PDB entry 5EPT | X-ray diffraction, 5.00 A resolution (low resolution: residue-level contacts below are approximate; hydrogen-bond / salt-bridge calls are withheld) | chains A and J of the 10 polymer chains in the assembly

[Chain A (and J)]
Protein: Peroxiredoxin TSA2
Source organism: Saccharomyces cerevisiae
Notes: EC 1.11.1.15; chain J of this document is another copy of the same molecule, construct and numbering; everything in this record applies to it too
UniProtKB: Q04120 (TSA2_YEAST); numbering as in UniProt (aligned over 1-196)
Sequence (217 residues; numbered -20 to 196; the number before each row is that of its first residue; numbers below 1 keep their minus sign (Met-20 is residue -20)):
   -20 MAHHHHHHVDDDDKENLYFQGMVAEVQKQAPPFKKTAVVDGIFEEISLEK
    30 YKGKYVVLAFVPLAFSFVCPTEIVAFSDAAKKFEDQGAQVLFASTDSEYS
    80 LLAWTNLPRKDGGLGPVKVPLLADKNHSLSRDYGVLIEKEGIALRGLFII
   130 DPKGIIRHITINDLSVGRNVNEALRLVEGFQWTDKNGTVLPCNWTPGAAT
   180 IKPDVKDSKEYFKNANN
Unresolved in the structure: -20 to -4, 172-196
Differences from the reference sequence: initiating methionine (-20); expression tag (-19 to 0)
UniProt features mapped onto this chain:
  - active site: Cys48 (Cysteine sulfenic acid (-SOH) intermediate)
  - modified residue: Thr174 (Phosphothreonine)
  - cross-link (Glycyl lysine isopeptide (Lys-Gly)): Lys14 (interchain with G-Cter in ubiquitin), Lys89 (interchain with G-Cter in ubiquitin), Lys132 (interchain with G-Cter in ubiquitin)
  - mutagenesis: Cys48 (C48S: No activity)

[How chain A and chain J interact]
Pairs across the interface - 33 pairs, chain A then chain J:
  Leu42(A) - Glu77(J)
  Leu42(A) - Tyr78(J)
  Leu42(A) - Lys104(J)
  Ala43(A) - Tyr78(J)
  Phe44(A) - Phe44(J)
  Phe44(A) - Tyr78(J)
  Phe44(A) - Ala82(J)
  Ser45(A) - Tyr78(J)
  Phe46(A) - Tyr78(J)
  Asp75(A) - Ser76(J)
  Ser76(A) - Leu42(J)
  Tyr78(A) - Leu42(J)
  Tyr78(A) - Ala43(J)
  Tyr78(A) - Phe44(J)
  Tyr78(A) - Phe46(J)
  Ser79(A) - Ala43(J)
  Ser79(A) - Phe44(J)
  Ser79(A) - Ser79(J)
  Ala82(A) - Phe44(J)
  Leu86(A) - Leu86(J)
  Asp90(A) - Leu86(J)
  Lys104(A) - His106(J)
  Lys104(A) - Glu119(J)
  Lys104(A) - Gly120(J)
  Asn105(A) - Glu117(J)
  Asn105(A) - Lys118(J)
  His106(A) - Lys104(J)
  His106(A) - His106(J)
  Lys118(A) - Asn105(J)
  Glu119(A) - Lys104(J)
  Gly120(A) - Lys104(J)
  Gly120(A) - Asn105(J)
  Ile121(A) - Lys104(J)
Other interface residues (no listed pair), chain A (20 interface residues in all): Phe22
Other interface residues (no listed pair), chain J (18 interface residues in all): Asp75

[Overview]
20 residues of chain A and 18 residues of chain J are in contact. From UniProt: active-site residue Cys48(A)
and one mutagenesis site on chain A.
Both chains are Peroxiredoxin TSA2 (Saccharomyces cerevisiae). Entry 5EPT (Crystal Structure of S. cerevisiae
TSA2 in the disulfide state) was determined by X-ray diffraction together with 5DVB from the same study.
